Entry 4CEW (X-ray diffraction, 2.75 A resolution); this record covers chains C and D of the 4 polymer chains in the assembly.

== Chain C ==
Molecule: VP3
From: Enterovirus A71
Reference sequence: B2ZUN0 (B2ZUN0_9ENTO); residues 1-242 here correspond to UniProt positions 324-565 (UniProt number = residue number + 323)
Chain sequence (242 residues; numbered 1 to 242; the number before each row is that of its first residue):
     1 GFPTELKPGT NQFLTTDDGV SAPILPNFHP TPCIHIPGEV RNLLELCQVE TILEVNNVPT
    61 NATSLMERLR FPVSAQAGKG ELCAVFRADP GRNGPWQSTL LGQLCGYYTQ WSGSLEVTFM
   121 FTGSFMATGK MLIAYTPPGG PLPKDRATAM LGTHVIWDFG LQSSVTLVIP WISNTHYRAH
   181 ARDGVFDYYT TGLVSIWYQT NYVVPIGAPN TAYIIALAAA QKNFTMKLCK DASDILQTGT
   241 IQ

== Chain D ==
Molecule: VP4
From: Enterovirus A71
Reference sequence: B2ZUN0 (B2ZUN0_9ENTO); residues 1-69 here = UniProt positions 1-69
Chain sequence (69 residues; each row starts with the number of its first residue):
     1 MGSQVSTQRS GSHENSNSAT EGSTINYTTI NYYKDSYAAT AGKQSLKQDP DKFANPVKDI
    61 FTEMAAPLK
Disordered / not traced: 1-11

== How chain C and chain D interact ==
Contacting residue pairs - 47 pairs, chain C then chain D:
  Asp18(C) with Thr40(D); Ala41(D), hydrogen bond (side chain-backbone); Gly42(D), hydrogen bond (side chain-backbone)
  Gly19(C) with Thr40(D)
  Val20(C) with Ile30(D); Asn31(D); Tyr32(D), hydrophobic; Tyr33(D), hydrophobic; Ala38(D); Thr40(D)
  Ser21(C) with Tyr33(D); Ala38(D)
  Ala22(C) with Tyr33(D)
  Pro23(C) with Tyr33(D); Asp35(D); Tyr37(D); Ala38(D)
  Ile24(C) with Tyr37(D)
  Leu25(C) with Tyr37(D), hydrogen bond (backbone-side chain)
  Pro26(C) with Lys34(D); Asp35(D)
  Asn27(C) with Asn15(D), hydrogen bond; Lys34(D); Asp35(D), hydrogen bond (backbone-side chain)
  Phe28(C) with Asn17(D), hydrogen bond (backbone-side chain)
  His29(C) with Ser16(D)
  Pro30(C) with Asn17(D); Ser18(D)
  Gly38(C) with Lys52(D); Phe53(D)
  Glu39(C) with Lys52(D), hydrogen bond (backbone-side chain); Phe53(D)
  Val40(C) with Phe53(D), hydrophobic
  Arg41(C) with Thr24(D); Lys47(D); Lys52(D)
  Asn42(C) with Gln48(D)
  Leu44(C) with Gln48(D)
  Glu45(C) with Gln48(D); Asp49(D), hydrogen bond (side chain-backbone)
  Gln48(C) with Pro50(D); Ala54(D)
  Val49(C) with Phe53(D), hydrophobic; Ala54(D)
  Gln162(C) with Ala66(D); Pro67(D); Leu68(D), hydrogen bond (side chain-backbone)
Other interface residues (no listed pair), chain C (26 interface residues in all): Leu46, Leu161, Lys222
Other interface residues (no listed pair), chain D (28 interface residues in all): Ile25, Ala39

== Overview ==
26 residues of chain C face 28 of chain D across their interface; the contacts include 9 hydrogen bonds. Polar
contacts include Asp18(C)-Ala41(D), Asp18(C)-Gly42(D) and Leu25(C)-Tyr37(D).
Here chain C is VP3 and chain D is VP4, both from Enterovirus A71. Entry 4CEW (Crystal structure of human
Enterovirus 71 in complex with the uncoating inhibitor ALD) was determined by X-ray diffraction (same
publication as 4CDQ, 4CDU, 4CDW, 4CDX and 4CEY).
